Entry 8W2R (electron microscopy, 3.23 A resolution); this record covers chains A and I of the 12 polymer chains in the assembly.

Chain A (and I):
Molecule: Integrase
From: Human immunodeficiency virus 1
Notes: chain I of this document is another copy of the same molecule, construct and numbering; everything in this record applies to it too
Reference sequence: F2WR39 (F2WR39_9HIV1); numbering as in UniProt (aligned over 1-288)
Amino-acid sequence (362 residues; numbered -73 to 288; the number before each row is that of its first residue; numbers below 1 keep their minus sign (His-73 is residue -73)):
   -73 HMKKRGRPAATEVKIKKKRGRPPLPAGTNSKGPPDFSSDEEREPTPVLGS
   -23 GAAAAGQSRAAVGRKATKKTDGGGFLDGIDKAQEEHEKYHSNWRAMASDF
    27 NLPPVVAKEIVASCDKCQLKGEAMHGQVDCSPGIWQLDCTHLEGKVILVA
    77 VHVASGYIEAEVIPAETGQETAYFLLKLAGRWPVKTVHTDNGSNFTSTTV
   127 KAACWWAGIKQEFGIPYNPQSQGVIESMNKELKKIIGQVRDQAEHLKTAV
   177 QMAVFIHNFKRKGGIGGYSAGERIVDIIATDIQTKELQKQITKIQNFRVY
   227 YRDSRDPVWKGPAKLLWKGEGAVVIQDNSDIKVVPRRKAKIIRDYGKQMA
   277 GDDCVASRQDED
Disordered / not traced: -73 to 2, 229-235, 269-288 (chain I: -73 to 2, 229-236, 269-288)
Sequence notes: expression tag (-73 to 0)
Bound ions: Zn2+: His12, His16, Cys40, Cys43; Mg2+ site 1: Asp64, Asp116 (together with Dolutegravir); Mg2+ site 2: Asp64, Glu152 (together with Dolutegravir)
Ligand contacts: Dolutegravir (DLU; (4R,12aS)-N-(2,4-difluorobenzyl)-7-hydroxy-4-methyl-6,8-dioxo-3,4,6,8,12,12a-hexahydro-2H-pyrido[1',2':4,5]pyrazino[2,1-b][1,3]oxazine-9-carboxamide): Asp64, Cys65, Asp116, Asn117, Gly118, Tyr143, Pro145, Gln146, Glu152

Interface between chain A and chain I:
Contacting residue pairs (45; chain A residue first):
  Glu11(A) - Lys186(I)  salt bridge
  Lys14(A) - Gln168(I)
  Tyr15(A) - Phe181(I)  hydrophobic
  Tyr15(A) - Ile182(I)
  Tyr15(A) - Lys186(I)
  His16(A) - Arg187(I)  hydrogen bond (backbone-side chain)
  Ser17(A) - Lys186(I)  hydrogen bond (side chain-backbone)
  Ser17(A) - Arg187(I)
  Asn18(A) - Lys186(I)
  Asn18(A) - Arg187(I)
  Asn18(A) - Lys188(I)  hydrogen bond (side chain-backbone)
  Arg20(A) - Lys188(I)
  Arg20(A) - Gly189(I)
  Ala21(A) - Lys186(I)
  Ala21(A) - Lys188(I)
  Ser24(A) - Lys188(I)
  Asp25(A) - Lys188(I)  salt bridge
  Lys42(A) - Gln164(I)  hydrogen bond (backbone-side chain)
  Lys42(A) - Asp167(I)  salt bridge
  Cys43(A) - Gln164(I)
  Leu45(A) - Lys160(I)
  Lys160(A) - Leu45(I)
  Gln164(A) - His16(I)
  Gln164(A) - Lys42(I)  hydrogen bond (side chain-backbone)
  Gln164(A) - Cys43(I)
  Gln164(A) - Leu45(I)
  Asp167(A) - Lys42(I)  salt bridge
  Gln168(A) - Lys14(I)
  Phe181(A) - Tyr15(I)  hydrophobic
  Ile182(A) - Lys14(I)
  Ile182(A) - Tyr15(I)
  Lys186(A) - Glu11(I)  salt bridge
  Lys186(A) - Tyr15(I)
  Lys186(A) - Ser17(I)  hydrogen bond (backbone-side chain)
  Lys186(A) - Asn18(I)
  Lys186(A) - Ala21(I)
  Arg187(A) - His16(I)  hydrogen bond (side chain-backbone)
  Arg187(A) - Ser17(I)
  Arg187(A) - Asn18(I)
  Lys188(A) - Asn18(I)  hydrogen bond (backbone-side chain)
  Lys188(A) - Arg20(I)
  Lys188(A) - Ala21(I)
  Lys188(A) - Ser24(I)
  Lys188(A) - Asp25(I)  salt bridge
  Gly189(A) - Arg20(I)
Interface residues without a listed pair, chain A (26 interface residues in all): Glu13, Gly163, Val165
Interface residues without a listed pair, chain I (25 interface residues in all): Gly163, Val165

In short:
The interface between chain A and chain I involves 26 residues on one side and 25 on the other; the contacts
include 8 hydrogen bonds and 6 salt bridges. Polar contacts include Glu11(A)-Lys186(I), Asp25(A)-Lys188(I) and
Lys42(A)-Asp167(I). Ligands of chain A: Dolutegravir.
Both chains are Integrase (Human immunodeficiency virus 1). Entry 8W2R (HIV-1 P5-IN intasome core) was
determined by electron microscopy (same publication as 8W09 and 8W34).
